Entry 7SMS (electron microscopy, 3.18 A resolution); this record covers chains C and D of the 5 polymer chains in the assembly.

# Chain C
Molecule: Acetylcholine receptor subunit beta
Source organism: Tetronarce californica
UniProtKB: P02712 (ACHB_TETCF); residues 1-469 here correspond to UniProt positions 25-493 (UniProt number = residue number + 24)
Amino-acid sequence (469 residues; numbered 1 to 469; the number before each row is that of its first residue):
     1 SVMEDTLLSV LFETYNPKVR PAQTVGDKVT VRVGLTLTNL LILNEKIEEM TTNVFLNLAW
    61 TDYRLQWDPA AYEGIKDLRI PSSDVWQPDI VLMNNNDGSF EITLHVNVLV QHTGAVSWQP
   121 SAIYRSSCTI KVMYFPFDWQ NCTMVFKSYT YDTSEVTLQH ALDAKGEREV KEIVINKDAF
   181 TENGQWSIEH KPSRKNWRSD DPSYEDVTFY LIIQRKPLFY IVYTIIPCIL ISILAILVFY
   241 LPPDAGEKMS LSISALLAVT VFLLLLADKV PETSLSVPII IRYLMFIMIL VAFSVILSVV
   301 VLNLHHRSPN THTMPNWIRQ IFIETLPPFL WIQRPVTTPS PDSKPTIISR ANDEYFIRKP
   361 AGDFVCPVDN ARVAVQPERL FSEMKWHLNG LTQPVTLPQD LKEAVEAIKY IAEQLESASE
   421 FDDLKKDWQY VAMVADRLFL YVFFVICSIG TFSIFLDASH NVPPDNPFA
Disordered / not traced: 335-397
Disulfides: C128-C142
Covalently attached groups: glycan linked to N141
Ligand contacts: D-tubocurarine (TC9): L264, L265, D268

# Chain D
Molecule: Acetylcholine receptor subunit alpha
Source organism: Tetronarce californica
UniProtKB: P02710 (ACHA_TETCF); residues 1-437 here correspond to UniProt positions 25-461 (UniProt number = residue number + 24)
Amino-acid sequence (437 residues; each row starts with the number of its first residue):
     1 SEHETRLVAN LLENYNKVIR PVEHHTHFVD ITVGLQLIQL ISVDEVNQIV ETNVRLRQQW
    61 IDVRLRWNPA DYGGIKKIRL PSDDVWLPDL VLYNNADGDF AIVHMTKLLL DYTGKIMWTP
   121 PAIFKSYCEI IVTHFPFDQQ NCTMKLGIWT YDGTKVSISP ESDRPDLSTF MESGEWVMKD
   181 YRGWKHWVYY TCCPDTPYLD ITYHFIMQRI PLYFVVNVII PCLLFSFLTG LVFYLPTDSG
   241 EKMTLSISVL LSLTVFLLVI VELIPSTSSA VPLIGKYMLF TMIFVISSII ITVVVINTHH
   301 RSPSTHTMPQ WVRKIFIDTI PNVMFFSTMK RASKEKQENK IFADDIDISD ISGKQVTGEV
   361 IFQTPLIKNP DVKSAIEGVK YIAEHMKSDE ESSNAAEEWK YVAMVIDHIL LCVFMLICII
   421 GTVSVFAGRL IELSQEG
Disordered / not traced: 332-369, 427-437
Disulfides: C128-C142, C192-C193
Covalently attached groups: glycan linked to N141
Ligand contacts:
  - D-tubocurarine (TC9), molecule 1: Y93, W149, T150, Y190, C192, C193, Y198
  - D-tubocurarine (TC9), molecule 2: L223, S226, F227, Y277, F280, T281, F284, F414, I417, C418, I420, G421, S424, V425
Reported in the primary citation:
  - conformationally variable residues (side-chain flip): F414
  - mutagenesis - F233A (3-fold), F233A/F414A (7-fold): increased signaling in response to agonist
  - mutagenesis - F284A: unchanged signaling in response to agonist

# Interface between chain C and chain D
Pairs across the interface (97):
  K18(C) - P81(D)
  V19(C) - S1(D)
  V19(C) - E4(D)
  V19(C) - T5(D)
  R20(C) - S1(D)  hydrogen bond (backbone-backbone)
  P21(C) - S1(D)
  A22(C) - S1(D)  hydrogen bond (backbone-side chain)
  V25(C) - G73(D)
  V25(C) - I75(D)  hydrophobic
  Y63(C) - S1(D)  hydrogen bond (side chain-backbone)
  Y63(C) - E2(D)  hydrogen bond (side chain-backbone)
  M93(C) - R55(D)
  N96(C) - Q39(D)
  N96(C) - I41(D)
  G98(C) - H104(D)  hydrogen bond (backbone-side chain)
  F100(C) - R55(D)
  F100(C) - P121(D)  hydrophobic
  Y149(C) - R55(D)
  Y149(C) - T106(D)
  Y149(C) - T119(D)  hydrogen bond (side chain-backbone)
  Y149(C) - P120(D)
  Y149(C) - P121(D)
  T150(C) - R79(D)  hydrogen bond (backbone-side chain)
  T150(C) - K107(D)
  Y151(C) - K107(D)
  D152(C) - R79(D)  salt bridge
  E155(C) - R79(D)  salt bridge
  G246(C) - E241(D)
  E247(C) - E241(D)
  K248(C) - E241(D)
  M249(C) - E241(D)  hydrogen bond (backbone-side chain)
  I253(C) - L245(D)  hydrophobic
  I253(C) - S248(D)
  L256(C) - F225(D)  hydrophobic
  L256(C) - L228(D)  hydrophobic
  L257(C) - S252(D)
  T260(C) - F225(D)
  T260(C) - F256(D)
  L264(C) - V255(D)  hydrophobic
  L264(C) - F256(D)  hydrophobic
  A267(C) - Y213(D)  hydrogen bond (backbone-side chain)
  A267(C) - N217(D)
  P271(C) - Y213(D)
  E272(C) - E175(D)
  E272(C) - Y213(D)
  T273(C) - G174(D)
  T273(C) - Y213(D)
  S274(C) - G174(D)  hydrogen bond (backbone-backbone)
  S274(C) - I210(D)  hydrogen bond (side chain-backbone)
  S274(C) - L212(D)
  S274(C) - Y213(D)  hydrogen bond (side chain-backbone)
  V277(C) - V216(D)  hydrophobic
  I281(C) - V216(D)  hydrophobic
  M285(C) - V216(D)
  M285(C) - I220(D)  hydrophobic
  M288(C) - L224(D)  hydrophobic
  A292(C) - L224(D)  hydrophobic
  I296(C) - L228(D)  hydrophobic
  I296(C) - L231(D)  hydrophobic
  V299(C) - L231(D)  hydrophobic
  V299(C) - L235(D)  hydrophobic
  L302(C) - L235(D)  hydrophobic
  L302(C) - P236(D)
  L302(C) - E241(D)
  N303(C) - Y234(D)  hydrogen bond (side chain-backbone)
  N303(C) - P236(D)
  H306(C) - P236(D)
  H306(C) - D238(D)
  H306(C) - S239(D)
  R307(C) - Y234(D)  hydrogen bond
  R307(C) - T328(D)
  S308(C) - E397(D)
  P309(C) - K330(D)
  N310(C) - K330(D)
  N310(C) - E397(D)
  T311(C) - M329(D)
  T311(C) - K330(D)  hydrogen bond (backbone-backbone)
  T311(C) - E397(D)  hydrogen bond
  T311(C) - M404(D)
  H312(C) - T328(D)
  T313(C) - T328(D)  hydrogen bond (backbone-side chain)
  T313(C) - K330(D)
  P315(C) - T328(D)
  D400(C) - K373(D)
  D400(C) - I376(D)
  D400(C) - K380(D)  salt bridge
  E403(C) - K380(D)
  A407(C) - V379(D)  hydrophobic
  A407(C) - A383(D)  hydrophobic
  I408(C) - V379(D)  hydrophobic
  Y410(C) - A383(D)
  Y410(C) - M386(D)
  Y410(C) - K387(D)
  Y410(C) - E390(D)  hydrogen bond
  I411(C) - I382(D)  hydrophobic
  I411(C) - M386(D)  hydrophobic
  Q414(C) - E390(D)
Also at the interface, not in a pair above, chain C (70 interface residues in all): T14, N16, R64, N95, D97, S127, S250, L263, V270, L275, S276, V295, V300, L401, A404
Also at the interface, not in a pair above, chain D (67 interface residues in all): H3, V8, G74, D84, I123, M171, S173, P211, F214, P221, F227, V259, Y401

# Overview
70 residues of chain C face 67 of chain D across their interface; the contacts include 18 hydrogen bonds and 3
salt bridges. Among the polar pairs are D152(C)-R79(D), E155(C)-R79(D) and D400(C)-K380(D). Bound to chain C:
D-tubocurarine. From the paper: F233A and F233A/F414A of chain D increase signaling in response to agonist;
conformational variability at F414(D).
Chain C is Acetylcholine receptor subunit beta and chain D is Acetylcholine receptor subunit alpha, both from
Tetronarce californica; the structure, Cryo-EM structure of Torpedo acetylcholine receptor in complex with
d-tubocurarine, was determined by electron microscopy together with 7SMM, 7SMQ, 7SMR and 7SMT from the same
study.
